PDB entry 3IPU | X-ray diffraction, 2.40 A resolution | chains A and B of the 4 polymer chains in the assembly

== Chain A (and B) ==
Protein: Oxysterols receptor LXR-alpha
Organism: Homo sapiens
Notes: fragment: Ligand binding domain:; chain B of this document is another copy of the same molecule, construct and numbering; everything in this record applies to it too
UniProt: Q13133 (NR1H3_HUMAN); residues 182-447 here = UniProt positions 182-447
Chain sequence (283 residues; each row starts with the number of its first residue):
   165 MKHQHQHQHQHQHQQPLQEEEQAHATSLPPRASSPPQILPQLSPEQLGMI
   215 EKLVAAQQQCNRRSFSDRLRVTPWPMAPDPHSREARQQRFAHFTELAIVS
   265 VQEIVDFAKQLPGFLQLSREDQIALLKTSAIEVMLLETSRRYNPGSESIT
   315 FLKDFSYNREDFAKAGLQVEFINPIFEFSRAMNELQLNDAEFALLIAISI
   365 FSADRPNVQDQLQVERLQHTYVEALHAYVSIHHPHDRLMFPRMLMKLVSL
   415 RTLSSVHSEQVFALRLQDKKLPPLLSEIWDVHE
Unresolved in the structure: 165-203, 240-243, 446-447 (chain B: 165-204, 240-245, 446-447)
Construct notes: expression tag (165-181)
Ligand contacts: LXR-alpha (O40; 4-{[methyl(3-{[7-propyl-3-(trifluoromethyl)-1,2-benzisoxazol-6-yl]oxy}propyl)carbamoyl]amino}benzoic acid): Asn225, Arg232, Phe254, Phe257, Thr258, Leu260, Ala261, Ser264, Ile295, Met298, Leu299, Glu301, Thr302, Arg305, Phe315, Leu316, Phe326, Leu331, Phe335, Ile339, His421, Gln424, Leu428, Leu435, Leu439, Trp443
Swiss-Prot annotation at these positions:
  - mutagenesis: Ile268 to Lys273 (Abolishes interaction with NCOA2 without affecting interaction with GPS2; when associated with 438-A-A-439), Leu438 to Leu439 (Abolishes interaction with NCOA2 without affecting interaction with GPS2; when associated with 268-A--A-273)

== Interface between chain A and chain B ==
Residue-residue contacts (30):
  Gln205(A) with Arg401(B), hydrogen bond
  Glu341(A) with Gln375(B)
  Ile362(A) with Met409(B), hydrophobic
  Asp368(A) with Ser413(B), hydrogen bond
  Gln375(A) with Glu341(B), hydrogen bond
  Glu379(A) with Arg406(B), salt bridge
  Gln382(A) with Met409(B)
  His383(A) with Leu402(B); Arg406(B)
  Val386(A) with Pro405(B), hydrophobic
  Glu387(A) with Leu402(B)
  Arg401(A) with Gln205(B), hydrogen bond
  Leu402(A) with His383(B); Glu387(B)
  Pro405(A) with Val386(B), hydrophobic; Leu408(B), hydrophobic
  Arg406(A) with His383(B)
  Leu408(A) with Pro405(B), hydrophobic
  Met409(A) with Gln382(B); Leu411(B), hydrophobic
  Leu411(A) with Val412(B)
  Val412(A) with Leu411(B); Val412(B), hydrophobic; Arg415(B)
  Ser413(A) with Asp368(B), hydrogen bond
  Arg415(A) with Val412(B); Arg415(B); Thr416(B), hydrogen bond
  Thr416(A) with Arg415(B), hydrogen bond
  Ser419(A) with Ser419(B), hydrogen bond
Interface residues without a listed pair, chain A (25 interface residues in all): Arg344, His390, Phe404
Interface residues without a listed pair, chain B (25 interface residues in all): Arg344, Ile362, His390, Phe404, Lys410

== In short ==
The chain A/chain B interface involves 25 residues from each chain, with 8 hydrogen bonds and 1 salt bridge.
Polar pairs include Glu379(A)-Arg406(B), Gln205(A)-Arg401(B) and Asp368(A)-Ser413(B). Chain A binds LXR-alpha.
UniProt lists 8 mutagenesis sites on chain A.
Both chains are Oxysterols receptor LXR-alpha (Homo sapiens). Entry 3IPU (X-ray structure of benzisoxazole
urea synthetic agonist bound to the LXR-alpha) was determined by X-ray diffraction, deposited together with
3IPQ and 3IPS.
